PDB entry 6D6R | electron microscopy, 3.45 A resolution | chains E and H of the 15 polymer chains in the assembly

Chain E:
Molecule: Exosome complex component RRP42
Source organism: Homo sapiens
Reference sequence: Q15024 (EXOS7_HUMAN); numbering as in UniProt (aligned over 1-291)
Chain sequence (293 residues; numbered -1 to 291; the number before each row is that of its first residue; numbers below 1 keep their minus sign (Asp-1 is residue -1)):
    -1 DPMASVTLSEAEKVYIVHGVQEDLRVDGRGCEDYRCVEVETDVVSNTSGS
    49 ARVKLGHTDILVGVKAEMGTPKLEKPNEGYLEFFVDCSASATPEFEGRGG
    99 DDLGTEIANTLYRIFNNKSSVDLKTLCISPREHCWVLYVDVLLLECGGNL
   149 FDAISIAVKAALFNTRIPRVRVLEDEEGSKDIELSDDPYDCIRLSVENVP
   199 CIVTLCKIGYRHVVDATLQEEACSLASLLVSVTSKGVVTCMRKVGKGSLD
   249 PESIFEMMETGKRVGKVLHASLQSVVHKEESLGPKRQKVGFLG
Disordered / not traced: -1 to 4, 291
Differences from the reference sequence: expression tag (-1 to 0)
Curated features (UniProtKB/Swiss-Prot):
  - modified residue: Ala2 (N-acetylalanine), Lys116 (N6-acetyllysine), Ser177 (Phosphoserine)

Chain H:
Molecule: Exosome complex component RRP4
Source organism: Homo sapiens
Reference sequence: Q13868 (EXOS2_HUMAN); residue numbers follow UniProt; this construct covers 1-293
Chain sequence (296 residues; row label = number of the first residue in the row; numbers below 1 keep their minus sign (Asp-2 is residue -2)):
    -2 DPHMAMEMRLPVARKPLSERLGRDTKKHLVVPGDTITTDTGFMRGHGTYM
    48 GEEKLIASVAGSVERVNKLICVKALKTRYIGEVGDIVVGRITEVQQKRWK
    98 VETNSRLDSVLLLSSMNLPGGELRRRSAEDELAMRGFLQEGDLISAEVQA
   148 VFSDGAVSLHTRSLKYGKLGQGVLVQVSPSLVKRQKTHFHDLPCGASVIL
   198 GNNGFIWIYPTPEHKEEEAGGFIANLEPVSLADREVISRLRNCIISLVTQ
   248 RMMLYDTSILYCYEASLPHQIKDILKPEIMEEIVMETRQRLLEQEG
Disordered / not traced: -2 to 0, 213-216
Differences from the reference sequence: expression tag (-2 to 0)
Curated features (UniProtKB/Swiss-Prot):
  - modified residue: Ser124 (Phosphoserine)
  - natural variant: Gly30 (G30V: In SHRF), Gly198 (G198D: In SHRF)

Interface between chain E and chain H:
Pairs across the interface (63):
  Leu6(E) with Arg87(H)
  Ser7(E) with Arg87(H); Gly138(H); Asp139(H)
  Glu8(E) with Leu223(H)
  Ala9(E) with Gly167(H); Gln168(H); Leu223(H), hydrophobic
  Glu10(E) with Arg87(H), salt bridge; Leu140(H); Gln168(H); Trp204(H)
  Val12(E) with Gln168(H); Leu223(H), hydrophobic
  Tyr13(E) with Gly169(H); Arg231(H); Ile234(H)
  His16(E) with Arg231(H)
  Gly17(E) with Arg231(H)
  Glu20(E) with Leu228(H)
  Leu22(E) with Leu228(H), hydrophobic
  Arg23(E) with Ser235(H)
  Val24(E) with Ser235(H); Asn239(H)
  Asp25(E) with Arg238(H), salt bridge; Asn239(H); Ile268(H); Lys269(H)
  Gly26(E) with Ile268(H); Lys269(H)
  Arg27(E) with Lys269(H)
  Glu30(E) with Met1(H)
  Asp31(E) with Ala2(H); Lys269(H), salt bridge
  Tyr32(E) with Met3(H), hydrophobic
  Cys34(E) with Glu4(H); Arg6(H), hydrogen bond
  Val35(E) with Glu4(H); Met5(H), hydrophobic; Arg6(H)
  Glu36(E) with Arg6(H); Leu7(H); Pro8(H)
  Val37(E) with Arg6(H), hydrogen bond (backbone-backbone); Leu7(H); Pro8(H)
  Glu38(E) with Pro8(H)
  Arg261(E) with Met1(H)
  Val262(E) with Met1(H), hydrophobic
  Val265(E) with Met1(H), hydrophobic; Met3(H), hydrophobic
  Leu266(E) with Met3(H), hydrophobic; Met5(H)
  Ser269(E) with Met5(H), hydrogen bond (side chain-backbone)
  Leu270(E) with Met5(H), hydrophobic
  Val273(E) with Met5(H), hydrophobic; Leu7(H), hydrophobic
  Glu277(E) with Leu7(H)
  Arg284(E) with Leu7(H); Pro8(H), hydrogen bond (side chain-backbone); Val9(H)
  Val287(E) with Pro8(H); Ala10(H), hydrophobic
Other interface residues (no listed pair), chain E (37 interface residues in all): Thr5, Arg50, Ile154
Other interface residues (no listed pair), chain H (32 interface residues in all): Val170, Leu171, Pro225, Val226, Lys273

Overview:
37 residues of chain E and 32 residues of chain H are in contact; the contacts include 4 hydrogen bonds and 3
salt bridges. Among the polar pairs are Glu10(E)-Arg87(H), Asp25(E)-Arg238(H) and Asp31(E)-Lys269(H).
Chain E is Exosome complex component RRP42 and chain H is Exosome complex component RRP4, both from Homo
sapiens; the structure, Human nuclear exosome-MTR4 RNA complex - composite map after focused reconstruction,
was determined by electron microscopy together with 6D6Q from the same study.
